PDB entry 8ESZ | electron microscopy, 3.40 A resolution | chains 1 and A1 of the 43 polymer chains in the assembly

== Chain 1 ==
Name: NADH-ubiquinone oxidoreductase chain 1
From: Drosophila melanogaster
Notes: EC 7.1.1.2
Reference sequence: C7DZL9 (C7DZL9_DROME); residues 1-315 here = UniProt positions 1-315
Sequence (315 residues; numbered 1 to 315; the number before each row is that of its first residue):
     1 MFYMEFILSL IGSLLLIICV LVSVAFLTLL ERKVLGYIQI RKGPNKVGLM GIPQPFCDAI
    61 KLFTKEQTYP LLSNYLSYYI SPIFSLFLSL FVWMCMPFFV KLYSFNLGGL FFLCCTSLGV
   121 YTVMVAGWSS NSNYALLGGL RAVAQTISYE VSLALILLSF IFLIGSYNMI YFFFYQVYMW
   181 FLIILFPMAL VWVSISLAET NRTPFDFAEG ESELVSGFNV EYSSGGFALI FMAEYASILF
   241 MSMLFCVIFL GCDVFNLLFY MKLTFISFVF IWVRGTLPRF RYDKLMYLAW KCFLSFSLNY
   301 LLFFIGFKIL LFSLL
Ligand contacts:
  - 1,2-Distearoyl-sn-glycerophosphoethanolamine (3PE), molecule 1: Lys46, Val47, Gly48, Leu49, Pro53, Phe56, Ile60
  - 1,2-Distearoyl-sn-glycerophosphoethanolamine (3PE), molecule 2: Tyr69, Pro70, Leu71, Tyr75, Leu76, Tyr79, Ile80, Phe84
  - tetradecane (C14): Phe307, Leu310, Leu314
  - 1,2-diacyl-sn-glycero-3-phosphocholine (PC1), molecule 1: Gly48, Leu49, Ile52, Pro53, Phe56
  - 1,2-diacyl-sn-glycero-3-phosphocholine (PC1), molecule 2: Ala59, Ile60, Phe63, Thr64
  - 1,2-diacyl-sn-glycero-3-phosphocholine (PC1), molecule 3: Asn74, Leu76, Ser77, Ile80, Ser81, Phe84, Tyr121, Thr122, Val125, Trp128
  - 1,2-diacyl-sn-glycero-3-phosphocholine (PC1), molecule 4: Pro187, Leu190, Val191, Val193, Ser194, Leu197, Pro204, Phe205, Phe265, Val269, Trp272, Val273, Leu277, Phe280, Leu288, Cys292, Phe293, Phe296
  - ubiquinone-10 (U10): Ile18, Leu21, Val22, Ala25, Thr28, Glu31, Arg32, Leu35, Arg41, Pro55, Asp58, Ala59, Leu62, Glu211, Phe231, Met232, Arg274
  - WSF ((2R)-3-{[(S)-hydroxy(3-methylbutoxy)phosphoryl]oxy}-2-(octanoyloxy)propyl decanoate): Phe84, Phe87, Leu88, Phe91, Tyr103, Ser104, Phe105, Leu107, Phe111, Cys114, Leu118

== Chain A1 ==
Name: NADH dehydrogenase [ubiquinone] 1 alpha subcomplex subunit 1
From: Drosophila melanogaster
Reference sequence: A8DYC4 (A8DYC4_DROME); residue numbers follow UniProt; this construct covers 1-123
Sequence (123 residues; numbered 1 to 123; the number before each row is that of its first residue):
     1 MWFEILPGAV IITTLLSVPI YAMYGLDKLM IGNAFRRNMD ERFSRVMYQR DFRLTDNPYK
    61 MNGLEQIPDE EVKKEEKDPN EDSDDPAIVK KREKERKLRE KQLKKEEKLR EKQLKEEEKQ
   121 KKN
Unresolved in the structure: 71-123

== Interface between chain 1 and chain A1 ==
Contacting residue pairs (70):
  Phe2(1) - Tyr48(A1)
  Phe2(1) - Asp56(A1)
  Phe2(1) - Asn57(A1)
  Phe2(1) - Pro58(A1)
  Met4(1) - Met30(A1)  hydrophobic
  Glu5(1) - Arg36(A1)  salt bridge
  Glu5(1) - Tyr48(A1)  hydrogen bond
  Glu5(1) - Tyr59(A1)  hydrogen bond
  Leu8(1) - Met23(A1)
  Leu8(1) - Leu26(A1)
  Leu8(1) - Asp27(A1)
  Leu8(1) - Met30(A1)  hydrophobic
  Leu8(1) - Ile31(A1)  hydrophobic
  Leu8(1) - Arg36(A1)
  Ser9(1) - Arg36(A1)
  Ile11(1) - Leu26(A1)  hydrophobic
  Gly12(1) - Met23(A1)
  Leu15(1) - Pro19(A1)
  Leu15(1) - Ala22(A1)  hydrophobic
  Leu16(1) - Pro19(A1)  hydrophobic
  Cys19(1) - Leu15(A1)  hydrogen bond (side chain-backbone)
  Cys19(1) - Val18(A1)  hydrophobic
  Cys19(1) - Pro19(A1)  hydrophobic
  Val20(1) - Leu16(A1)  hydrophobic
  Val22(1) - Leu15(A1)  hydrophobic
  Ser23(1) - Leu15(A1)
  Ser23(1) - Leu16(A1)
  Phe26(1) - Gly8(A1)
  Phe26(1) - Ile11(A1)  hydrophobic
  Phe26(1) - Ile12(A1)
  Leu27(1) - Ile12(A1)
  Leu30(1) - Ala9(A1)  hydrophobic
  Leu30(1) - Ile12(A1)  hydrophobic
  Lys33(1) - Glu4(A1)
  Val34(1) - Ile5(A1)  hydrophobic
  Tyr37(1) - Met1(A1)  hydrogen bond (side chain-backbone)
  Tyr37(1) - Glu4(A1)  hydrogen bond
  Tyr37(1) - Ile5(A1)  hydrophobic
  Asn45(1) - Glu4(A1)  hydrogen bond
  Met96(1) - Ile20(A1)  hydrophobic
  Phe98(1) - Pro19(A1)
  Phe98(1) - Ile20(A1)  hydrophobic
  Phe99(1) - Phe35(A1)
  Val100(1) - Asp27(A1)
  Val100(1) - Ala34(A1)
  Lys101(1) - Arg36(A1)  hydrogen bond (backbone-side chain)
  Lys101(1) - Arg37(A1)
  Lys101(1) - Asn38(A1)
  Ser104(1) - Asn38(A1)
  Ser104(1) - Met39(A1)
  Ser104(1) - Asp40(A1)
  Asn106(1) - Asp40(A1)
  Asn168(1) - Asp40(A1)  hydrogen bond
  Ile170(1) - Asn38(A1)
  Ile170(1) - Asp40(A1)
  Phe255(1) - Ile20(A1)  hydrophobic
  Phe255(1) - Tyr21(A1)  hydrogen bond (backbone-side chain)
  Phe255(1) - Tyr24(A1)  hydrophobic
  Phe255(1) - Phe35(A1)  hydrophobic
  Asn256(1) - Tyr21(A1)
  Leu257(1) - Ser17(A1)
  Leu257(1) - Tyr21(A1)
  Tyr260(1) - Thr13(A1)
  Tyr260(1) - Leu16(A1)
  Tyr260(1) - Ser17(A1)
  Tyr260(1) - Ile20(A1)
  Met261(1) - Thr13(A1)
  Leu263(1) - Leu16(A1)  hydrophobic
  Thr264(1) - Ala9(A1)
  Thr264(1) - Thr13(A1)  hydrogen bond
Interface residues without a listed pair, chain 1 (44 interface residues in all): Met1, Leu29, Lys42, Met50, Trp93, Leu102, Leu239, Val254
Interface residues without a listed pair, chain A1 (37 interface residues in all): Trp2, Pro7, Phe52

== Summary ==
44 residues of chain 1 and 37 residues of chain A1 are in contact; the contacts include 10 hydrogen bonds and
1 salt bridge. Polar contacts include Glu5(1)-Arg36(A1), Glu5(1)-Tyr48(A1) and Glu5(1)-Tyr59(A1). Bound to
chain 1: 4 copies of 1,2-diacyl-sn-glycero-3-phosphocholine, 1,2-Distearoyl-sn-glycerophosphoethanolamine,
ubiquinone-10, tetradecane and compound WSF.
Chain 1 is NADH-ubiquinone oxidoreductase chain 1 and chain A1 is NADH dehydrogenase [ubiquinone] 1 alpha
subcomplex subunit 1, both from Drosophila melanogaster; the structure, Structure of mitochondrial complex I
from Drosophila melanogaster, Helix-locked state, was determined by electron microscopy together with 8ESW
from the same study.
